5M4Y - chains A and B; structure by X-ray diffraction, 2.20 A resolution.

[Chain A]
Molecule: Protein SSO2
Source organism: Saccharomyces cerevisiae (strain ATCC 204508 / S288c)
UniProt: P39926 (SSO2_YEAST); residues 36-227 here = UniProt positions 36-227
Amino-acid sequence (210 residues; each row starts with the number of its first residue):
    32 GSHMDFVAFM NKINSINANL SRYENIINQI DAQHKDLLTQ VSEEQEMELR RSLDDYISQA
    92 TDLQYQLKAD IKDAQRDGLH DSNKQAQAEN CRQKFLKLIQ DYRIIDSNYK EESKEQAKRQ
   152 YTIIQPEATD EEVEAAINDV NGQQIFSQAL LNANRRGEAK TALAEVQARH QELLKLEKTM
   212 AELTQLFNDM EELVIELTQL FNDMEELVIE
Disordered / not traced: 32, 175-190, 226-241
Construct notes: expression tag (32-35, 228-241)
What the authors report for this chain:
  - conformationally variable residues (helix shift): Thr160 to Ile168

[Chain B]
Molecule: Exocyst complex component SEC3
Source organism: Saccharomyces cerevisiae (strain ATCC 204508 / S288c)
UniProt: P33332 (SEC3_YEAST); residue numbers follow UniProt; this construct covers 75-320
Amino-acid sequence (250 residues; row label = number of the first residue in the row):
    71 QGHMSNFLAE QYERDRKAII NCCFSRPDHK TGEPPNNYIT HVRIIEDSKF PSSRPPPDSK
   131 LENKKKRLLI LSAKPNNAKL IQIHKARENS DGSFQIGRTW QLTELVRVEK DLEISEGFIL
   191 TMSKKYYWET NSAKERTVFI KSLITLYIQT FEGHVPELVN WDLSLFYLDE RSYQRAVITN
   251 RPGSVSPIKS PTSNFTTNTT QSVGSVPFSA PTERTRRSET ESVNPVSTPA SVEYHAGMKS
   311 LNKAPYSSNS
Disordered / not traced: 71-74, 100-101, 250-320
Construct notes: expression tag (71-74)
What the authors report for this chain:
  - mutagenesis - K149E/Q219K/E222K/H224D/Y237D/R241E/R245E, K149E/E222K/H224D/Y237D: decreased binding to Protein SSO2 (chain A)
  - mutagenesis - K149E/Q219K/E222K/H224D/Y237D/R241E/R245E, K149E/E222K/H224D/Y237D: decreased growth

[How chain A and chain B interact]
Contacting residue pairs (30):
  Asp62(A) with Arg245(B), salt bridge
  Lys66(A) with Arg245(B)
  Arg123(A) with Tyr237(B)
  Gln124(A) with Tyr237(B)
  Leu127(A) with Tyr237(B)
  Lys128(A) with Tyr237(B); Asp239(B), salt bridge
  Gln131(A) with Ile218(B); Phe236(B), hydrogen bond (side chain-backbone); Tyr237(B); Leu238(B)
  Asp132(A) with Ser242(B)
  Arg134(A) with Ile218(B)
  Ile135(A) with Leu238(B), hydrophobic; Ser242(B); Arg245(B); Ala246(B), hydrophobic
  Ile136(A) with Arg245(B)
  Ser138(A) with Glu222(B), hydrogen bond (side chain-backbone); His224(B)
  Asn139(A) with Arg245(B), hydrogen bond
  Lys141(A) with Glu222(B), salt bridge
  Glu142(A) with His224(B), salt bridge
  Met211(A) with Glu222(B)
  Thr215(A) with Gln219(B)
  Phe218(A) with Thr215(B); Tyr237(B), hydrophobic
  Asn219(A) with Gln219(B)
  Glu222(A) with Lys211(B); Tyr237(B), hydrogen bond
Other interface residues (no listed pair), chain B (15 interface residues in all): Gly223, Arg241
Interface features reported in the paper:
  - interface residues, chain B: Gln219(B), Glu222(B), His224(B), Tyr237(B), Arg241(B), Arg245(B)

[Overview]
20 residues of chain A and 15 residues of chain B are in contact; the contacts include 4 hydrogen bonds and 4
salt bridges. Polar pairs include Asp62(A)-Arg245(B), Lys128(A)-Asp239(B) and Lys141(A)-Glu222(B). From the
paper: K149E/Q219K/E222K/H224D/Y237D/R241E/R245E and K149E/E222K/H224D/Y237D of chain B reduce binding to
Protein SSO2 (chain A); interface residues Gln219(B), Glu222(B) and His224(B) among others.
Here chain A is Protein SSO2 and chain B is Exocyst complex component SEC3, both from Saccharomyces cerevisiae
(strain ATCC 204508 / S288c). Entry 5M4Y (Crystal structure of the Sec3/Sso2 complex at 2.20 angstrom
resolution) was determined by X-ray diffraction, deposited together with 5LG4.
